PDB entry 5T5L | X-ray diffraction, 1.17 A resolution | chains A and a

# Chain A
Molecule: Lectin
Source organism: Bauhinia forficata
UniProt: P86993 (LECT_BAUFO); residues 1-233 here = UniProt positions 1-233
Amino-acid sequence (242 residues; each row starts with the number of its first residue):
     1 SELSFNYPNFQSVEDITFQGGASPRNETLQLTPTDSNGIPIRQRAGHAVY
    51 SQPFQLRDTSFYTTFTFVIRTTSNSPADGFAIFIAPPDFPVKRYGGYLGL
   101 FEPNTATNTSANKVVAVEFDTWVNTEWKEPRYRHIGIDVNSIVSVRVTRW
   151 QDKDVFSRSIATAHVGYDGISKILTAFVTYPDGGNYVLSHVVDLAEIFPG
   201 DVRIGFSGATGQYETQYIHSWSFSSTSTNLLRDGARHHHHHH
Not modelled in the structure: 230-242
Sequence notes: expression tag (234-242)
Bound ions: Ca2+ site 1: E118, D120, E129; Ca2+ site 2: D120, W122, N124, E129
Small-molecule neighbours: 2-acetamido-2-deoxy-alpha-D-galactopyranose (A2G): A77, D78, Y94, G95, G96, Y97, W122, N124, E126, W127, G211, Q212
UniProt features mapped onto this chain:
  - binding site (Mn(2+)): E118, D120, E129, H134
  - binding site (Ca(2+)): D120, W122, N124, E129
  - glycosylation (N-linked (GlcNAc...) asparagine): N26, N108
Reported in the primary citation:
  - Ca2+ coordination: E118, D120, W122, N124, E129, H134
  - Ca2+ coordination through a water molecule: D78
  - binding site for 2-acetamido-2-deoxy-alpha-D-galactopyranose: A77 to D78, Y94 to Y97, W122 to W127, Q212
  - specificity-determining residues: E126
  - conformationally variable residues: Q11

# Chain a
Molecule: Tn antigen ace-ser-ser-val-gly
Amino-acid sequence (5 residues; each row starts with the number of its first residue):
   100 XSSVG
Not modelled in the structure: 104
Modified / non-standard residues: ACE (acetyl group) at position 100
Covalently attached groups: 2-acetamido-2-deoxy-alpha-D-galactopyranose (A2G) linked to S102

# Interface between chain A and chain a
Residue-residue contacts (3; chain A residue first):
  T125(A) with ACE_100(a)
  E126(A) with S101(a), hydrogen bond; S102(a), hydrogen bond (side chain-backbone)
Other interface residues (no listed pair), chain A (3 interface residues in all): W122
Other interface residues (no listed pair), chain a (4 interface residues in all): V103
Interface features reported in the paper:
  - interface residues, chain A: T125(A), E126(A)

# Overview
Chain A and chain a form an interface of 3 and 4 residues respectively, with 2 hydrogen bonds. Polar contacts
include E126(A)-S101(a) and E126(A)-S102(a). Chain A binds 2-acetamido-2-deoxy-alpha-D-galactopyranose.
Covalently linked 2-acetamido-2-deoxy-alpha-D-galactopyranose: at S102(a). The paper reports a binding site
for 2-acetamido-2-deoxy-alpha-D-galactopyranose at A77(A), Y94(A) and W122(A) among others; interface residues
T125(A) and E126(A).
Chain A is Lectin (Bauhinia forficata) and chain a is Tn antigen ace-ser-ser-val-gly; the structure, Lectin
from bauhinia forficata in complex with tn-peptide, was determined by X-ray diffraction, deposited together
with 5T5J and 5T5O.
